Entry 8DW0 (X-ray diffraction, 1.68 A resolution); this record covers chains A and C of the 3 polymer chains in the assembly.

Chain A:
Protein: Adenine DNA glycosylase
From: Geobacillus stearothermophilus
Reference sequence: P83847 (MUTY_GEOSE); residue numbers follow UniProt; this construct covers 1-365
Sequence (365 residues; row label = number of the first residue in the row):
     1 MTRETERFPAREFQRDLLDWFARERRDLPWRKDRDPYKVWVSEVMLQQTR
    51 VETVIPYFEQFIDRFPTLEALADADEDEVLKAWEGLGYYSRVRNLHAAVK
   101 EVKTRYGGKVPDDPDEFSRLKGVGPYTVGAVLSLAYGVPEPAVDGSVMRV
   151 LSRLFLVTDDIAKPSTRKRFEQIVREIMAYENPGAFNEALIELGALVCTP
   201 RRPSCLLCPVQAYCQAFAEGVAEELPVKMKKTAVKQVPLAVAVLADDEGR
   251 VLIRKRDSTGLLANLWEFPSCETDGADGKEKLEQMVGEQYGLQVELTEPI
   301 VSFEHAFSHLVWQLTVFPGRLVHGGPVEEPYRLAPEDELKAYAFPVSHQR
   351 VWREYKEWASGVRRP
Not modelled in the structure: 1-6, 290, 361-365
Sequence notes: engineered mutation Ser146 (Asn in P83847)
Swiss-Prot annotation at these positions:
  - active site: Glu43 (Proton donor/acceptor)
  - binding site (DNA): Trp30, Arg31, Gln48, Thr49, Leu86 to Tyr88, Tyr126, Glu188, Ser308
  - binding site ([4Fe-4S] cluster): Cys198, Cys205, Cys208, Cys214
  - site: Asp144 (Transition state stabilizer)
Reported in the primary citation:
  - binding site for the 11-nt DNA strand (chain C): Gln48
  - conformationally variable residues (side-chain flip): Gln48
  - mutagenesis - N146S (3-fold): decreased catalytic activity on AP-site product
  - mutagenesis - N146S (92-fold): decreased catalytic activity on purine
  - mutagenesis - N146S (180-fold): decreased catalytic activity on adenine excision across OG

Chain C:
Molecule: 11-nt DNA strand
Sequence (11 nucleotides; numbered 12 to 22; the number before each row is that of its first residue):
    12 TGTCCAXGTCT
Modified / non-standard residues: AAB (2'-deoxy-ribofuranose-5'-monophosphate) at position 18

Chain A / chain C interface:
Pairs across the interface (34):
  Leu46(A) - AAB_18(C)  sugar contact
  Leu46(A) - DG19(C)  phosphate contact
  Gln47(A) - DG19(C)  sugar contact
  Gln47(A) - DT20(C)  sugar contact
  Gln48(A) - DA17(C)  base contact
  Gln48(A) - DG19(C)  hydrogen bond to the phosphate
  Thr49(A) - DA17(C)  phosphate contact
  Thr49(A) - AAB_18(C)  sugar contact
  Arg50(A) - DC16(C)  hydrogen bond to the base
  Arg50(A) - DA17(C)  hydrogen bond to the sugar
  Arg50(A) - AAB_18(C)  phosphate contact
  Val51(A) - AAB_18(C)  hydrogen bond to the phosphate
  Tyr88(A) - DG19(C)  base contact
  Leu120(A) - DC21(C)  phosphate contact
  Lys121(A) - DC21(C)  phosphate contact
  Gly122(A) - DT20(C)  sugar contact
  Gly122(A) - DC21(C)  hydrogen bond to the phosphate
  Val123(A) - DT20(C)  phosphate contact
  Val123(A) - DC21(C)  phosphate contact
  Gly124(A) - DT20(C)  hydrogen bond to the phosphate
  Pro125(A) - DT20(C)  phosphate contact
  Tyr126(A) - AAB_18(C)  sugar contact
  Tyr126(A) - DG19(C)  phosphate contact
  Tyr126(A) - DT20(C)  hydrogen bond to the phosphate
  Thr127(A) - DG19(C)  phosphate contact
  Thr127(A) - DT20(C)  hydrogen bond to the phosphate
  Asp144(A) - AAB_18(C)  sugar contact
  Asp144(A) - DG19(C)  phosphate contact
  Gly145(A) - AAB_18(C)  hydrogen bond to the phosphate
  Gly145(A) - DG19(C)  hydrogen bond to the phosphate
  Ser146(A) - DA17(C)  hydrogen bond to the phosphate
  Arg149(A) - DA17(C)  salt bridge to the phosphate
  Pro200(A) - DC16(C)  phosphate contact
  Lys228(A) - DC16(C)  phosphate contact
Other interface residues (no listed pair), chain A (25 interface residues in all): Glu43, Asn94, Ile191, Lys230
Other interface residues (no listed pair), chain C (7 interface residues in all): DC15

Overview:
Chain A and chain C form an interface of 25 and 7 residues respectively, with 11 hydrogen bonds and 1 salt
bridge. Polar contacts include Arg50(A)-DC16(C), Arg50(A)-DA17(C) and Gln48(A)-DG19(C). The paper reports a
binding site for the 11-nt DNA strand (chain C) at Gln48(A); N146S of chain A reduces catalytic activity on
AP-site product.
Here chain A is Adenine DNA glycosylase (Geobacillus stearothermophilus) and chain C is an 11-nt DNA strand.
Entry 8DW0 (Glycosylase MutY variant N146S in complex with DNA containing d(8-oxo-G) paired with an
enzyme-generated abasic site ...) was determined by X-ray diffraction together with 8DVP, 8DVY, 8DW4 and 8DW7
from the same study.
